7JLV - chains A and B of the 4 polymer chains in the assembly; structure by electron microscopy, 3.80 A resolution.

== Chain A (and B) ==
Molecule: Disease resistance protein Roq1
Organism: Nicotiana benthamiana
Notes: EC 3.2.2.6; chain B of this document is another copy of the same molecule, construct and numbering; everything in this record applies to it too
Reference sequence: A0A290U7C4 (ROQ1_NICBE); residue numbers follow UniProt; this construct covers 1-1306
Amino-acid sequence (1306 residues; row label = number of the first residue in the row):
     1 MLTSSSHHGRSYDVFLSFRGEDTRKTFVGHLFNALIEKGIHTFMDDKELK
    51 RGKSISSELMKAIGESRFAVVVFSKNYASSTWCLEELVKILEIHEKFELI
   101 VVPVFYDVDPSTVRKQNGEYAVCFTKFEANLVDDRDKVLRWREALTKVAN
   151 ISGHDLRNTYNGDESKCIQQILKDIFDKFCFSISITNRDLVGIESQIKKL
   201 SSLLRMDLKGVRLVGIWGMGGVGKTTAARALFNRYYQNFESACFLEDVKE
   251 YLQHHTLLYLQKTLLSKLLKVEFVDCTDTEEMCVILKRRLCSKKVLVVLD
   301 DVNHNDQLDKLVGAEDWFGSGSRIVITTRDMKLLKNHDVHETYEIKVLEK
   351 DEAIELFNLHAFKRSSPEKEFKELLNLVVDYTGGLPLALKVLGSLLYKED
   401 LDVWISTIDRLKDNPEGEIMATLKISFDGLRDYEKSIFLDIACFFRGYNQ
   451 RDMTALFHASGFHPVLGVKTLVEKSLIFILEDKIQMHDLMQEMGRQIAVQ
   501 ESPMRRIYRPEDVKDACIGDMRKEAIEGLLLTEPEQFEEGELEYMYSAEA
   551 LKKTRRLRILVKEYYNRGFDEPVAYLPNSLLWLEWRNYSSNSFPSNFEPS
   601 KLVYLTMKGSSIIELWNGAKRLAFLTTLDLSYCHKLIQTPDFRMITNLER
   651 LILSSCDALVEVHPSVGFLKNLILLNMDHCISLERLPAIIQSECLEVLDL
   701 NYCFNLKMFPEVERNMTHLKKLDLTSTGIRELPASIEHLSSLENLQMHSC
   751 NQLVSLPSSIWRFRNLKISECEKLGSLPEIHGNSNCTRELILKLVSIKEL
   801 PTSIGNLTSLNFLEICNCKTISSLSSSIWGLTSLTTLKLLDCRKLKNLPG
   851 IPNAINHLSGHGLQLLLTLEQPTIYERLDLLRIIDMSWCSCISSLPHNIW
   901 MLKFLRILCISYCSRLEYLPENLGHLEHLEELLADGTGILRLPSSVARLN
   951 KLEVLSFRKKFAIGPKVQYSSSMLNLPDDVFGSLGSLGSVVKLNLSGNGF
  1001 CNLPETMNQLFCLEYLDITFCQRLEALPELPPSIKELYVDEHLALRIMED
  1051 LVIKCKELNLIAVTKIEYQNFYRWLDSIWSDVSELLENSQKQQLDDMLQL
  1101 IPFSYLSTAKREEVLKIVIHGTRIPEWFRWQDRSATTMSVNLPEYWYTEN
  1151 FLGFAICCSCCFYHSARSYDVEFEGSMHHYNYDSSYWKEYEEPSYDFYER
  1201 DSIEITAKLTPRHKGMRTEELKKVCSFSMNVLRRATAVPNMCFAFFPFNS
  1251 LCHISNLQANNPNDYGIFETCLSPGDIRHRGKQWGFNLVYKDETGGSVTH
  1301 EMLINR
Unresolved in the structure: 1-188, 626-1306
Swiss-Prot annotation at these positions:
  - active site: Glu-86
  - binding site (NAD(+)): Arg-19 to Arg-24, Gly-52
  - site: Trp-82 (Important for ADPR cyclization)
Metal / ion sites: Mg2+: Thr-225 (together with ATP)
Ligand contacts: ATP (adenosine-5'-triphosphate): Leu-190, Val-191, Ile-193, Gly-220, Gly-221, Val-222, Gly-223, Lys-224, Thr-225, Thr-226, Asp-301, Arg-329, Leu-356, Pro-386, Leu-387, Lys-390, Thr-422
Reported in the primary citation:
  - binding site for ATP: Leu-190, Ile-193, Lys-224, Thr-225, Arg-329, Leu-356
  - Mg2+ coordination: Thr-225
  - mutagenesis - H30A, G52P, E86A, I151A, G153A, R229D, R329A, E399R, V403D, R410A, L1075A/I1078A/W1079A, I1277A/R1280D: abolished signaling
  - self-association interface (contacts with another copy of this molecule): Arg-229, Leu-401 to Asp-413
  - catalytic residues: Glu-86 (proposed by the authors, not directly observed)

== How chain A and chain B interact ==
Contacting residue pairs - 32 pairs, chain A then chain B:
  Leu-252(A) / His-254(B)
  His-255(A) / His-254(B)
  Thr-256(A) / His-254(B)
  Thr-256(A) / His-255(B)
  Thr-277(A) / Cys-243(B)
  Thr-277(A) / Phe-244(B)  hydrogen bond (side chain-backbone)
  Thr-277(A) / Leu-245(B)
  Thr-277(A) / Glu-246(B)
  Thr-277(A) / Lys-267(B)
  Asp-278(A) / Arg-229(B)  salt bridge
  Asp-278(A) / Phe-244(B)
  Asp-278(A) / Glu-246(B)
  Thr-279(A) / Glu-246(B)  hydrogen bond (backbone-side chain)
  Glu-280(A) / Arg-229(B)  salt bridge
  Lys-332(A) / Ser-394(B)
  Lys-332(A) / Leu-395(B)
  Lys-332(A) / Glu-399(B)  salt bridge
  Lys-335(A) / Lys-398(B)
  Asn-336(A) / Ser-394(B)  hydrogen bond (side chain-backbone)
  Arg-431(A) / Arg-410(B)
  Asp-432(A) / Asn-414(B)  hydrogen bond
  Tyr-433(A) / Arg-410(B)
  Tyr-433(A) / Asn-414(B)
  His-463(A) / Arg-410(B)
  Val-465(A) / Ser-406(B)
  Leu-466(A) / Val-403(B)  hydrophobic
  Leu-466(A) / Ser-406(B)
  Leu-466(A) / Thr-407(B)
  Leu-466(A) / Arg-410(B)
  Lys-469(A) / Glu-399(B)  salt bridge
  Arg-555(A) / Lys-514(B)  hydrogen bond (side chain-backbone)
  Arg-555(A) / Asp-515(B)
Also at the interface, not in a pair above, chain A (24 interface residues in all): His-254, Asp-275, Glu-281, His-304, His-337, Glu-524
Also at the interface, not in a pair above, chain B (28 interface residues in all): Phe-232, Ser-266, Lys-363, Tyr-397, Asp-402, Asp-409, Glu-416, Glu-418, Ile-518

== Summary ==
24 residues of chain A face 28 of chain B across their interface, with 5 hydrogen bonds and 4 salt bridges.
Polar pairs include Asp-278(A)/Arg-229(B), Glu-280(A)/Arg-229(B) and Lys-332(A)/Glu-399(B). Bound to chain A:
ATP. The paper reports the catalytic residue Glu-86(A); H30A, G52P and E86A of chain A, among others, abolish
signaling; 12 substitutions were tested in all.
Chain A and chain B are both Disease resistance protein Roq1 (Nicotiana benthamiana); the structure, Structure
of the activated Roq1 resistosome directly recognizing the pathogen effector XopQ, was determined by electron
microscopy, deposited together with 7JLU and 7JLX.
